Entry 3J6T (electron microscopy, 7.00 A resolution (low resolution: residue-level contacts below are approximate; hydrogen-bond / salt-bridge calls are withheld)); this record covers chains A and B of the 6 polymer chains in the assembly.

# Chain A
Protein: envelope protein
Organism: Dengue virus 3
UniProtKB: Q6DLV0 (Q6DLV0_9FLAV); residues 1-493 here correspond to UniProt positions 281-773 (UniProt number = residue number + 280)
Sequence (493 residues; numbered 1 to 493; the number before each row is that of its first residue):
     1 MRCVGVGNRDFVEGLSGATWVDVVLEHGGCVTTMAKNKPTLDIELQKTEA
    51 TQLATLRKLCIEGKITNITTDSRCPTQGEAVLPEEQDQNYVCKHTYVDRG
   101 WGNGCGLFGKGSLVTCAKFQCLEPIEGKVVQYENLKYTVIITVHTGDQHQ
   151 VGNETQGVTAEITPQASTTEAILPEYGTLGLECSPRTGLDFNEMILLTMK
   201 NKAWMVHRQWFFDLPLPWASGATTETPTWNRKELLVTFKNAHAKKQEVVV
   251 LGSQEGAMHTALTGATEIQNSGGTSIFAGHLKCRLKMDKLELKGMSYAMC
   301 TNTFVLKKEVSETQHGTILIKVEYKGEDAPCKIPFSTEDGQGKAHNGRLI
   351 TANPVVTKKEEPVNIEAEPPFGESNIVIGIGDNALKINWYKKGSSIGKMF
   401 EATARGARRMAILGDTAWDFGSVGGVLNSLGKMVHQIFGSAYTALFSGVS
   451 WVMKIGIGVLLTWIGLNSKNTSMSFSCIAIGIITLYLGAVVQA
What the authors report for this chain:
  - post-translational modification sites: N67 (citing earlier work)

# Chain B
Protein: membrane protein
Organism: Dengue virus 3
UniProtKB: Q6DLV0 (Q6DLV0_9FLAV); residues 1-75 here correspond to UniProt positions 206-280 (UniProt number = residue number + 205)
Sequence (75 residues; each row starts with the number of its first residue):
     1 SVALAPHVGMGLDTRTQTWMSAEGAWRQVEKVETWALRHPGFTILALFLA
    51 HYIGTSLTQKVVIFILLMLVTPSMT
Unresolved in the structure: 73-75

# Chain A / chain B interface
Interface residues of chain A (facing chain B), 3 residues: A261, G264, A493
Interface residues of chain B (facing chain A), 3 residues: P6, V8, Q17

# In short
The chain A/chain B interface involves 3 residues from each chain. The paper reports a modification site at
N67(A).
Chain A is envelope protein and chain B is membrane protein, both from Dengue virus 3; the structure, Cryo-EM
structure of Dengue virus serotype 3 at 37 degrees C, was determined by electron microscopy, deposited
together with 3J6S and 3J6U.
